Entry 3CKQ (X-ray diffraction, 3.00 A resolution); this record covers chain A.

Chain A:
Name: Putative uncharacterized protein
From: Mycobacterium paratuberculosis
UniProt: Q73WU1 (Q73WU1_MYCPA); residues 1-329 here = UniProt positions 1-329
Amino-acid sequence (329 residues; row label = number of the first residue in the row):
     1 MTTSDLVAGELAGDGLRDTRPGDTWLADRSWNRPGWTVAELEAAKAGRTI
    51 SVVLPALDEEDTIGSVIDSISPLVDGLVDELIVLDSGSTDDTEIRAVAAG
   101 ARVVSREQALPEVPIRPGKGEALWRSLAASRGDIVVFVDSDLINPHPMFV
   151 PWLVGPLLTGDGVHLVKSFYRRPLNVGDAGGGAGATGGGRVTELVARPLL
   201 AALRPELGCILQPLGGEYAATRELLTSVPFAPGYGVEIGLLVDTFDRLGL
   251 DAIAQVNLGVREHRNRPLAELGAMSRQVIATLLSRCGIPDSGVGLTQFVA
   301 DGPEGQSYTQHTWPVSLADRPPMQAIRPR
Unresolved in the structure: 1-14, 175-187
UniProt features mapped onto this chain:
  - binding site (UDP-alpha-D-glucose): Pro55 to Glu59, Ser86, Lys119, Asp139 to Asp141, Tyr234 to Glu237
  - binding site (Mn(2+)): Asp141, His263
  - binding site ((2R)-3-phosphoglycerate): Gly189 to Thr192, Asn265
Metal / ion sites: Mn2+: Asp141 (together with uridine-5'-diphosphate-glucose)
Residues lining bound ligands: uridine-5'-diphosphate-glucose (UPG): Pro55, Ala56, Leu57, Glu59, Ser86, Gly118, Lys119, Ala122, Asp139, Ser140, Asp141, Gly188, Leu214, Gly216, Tyr234, Glu237, His263, Met274

Overview:
Ligands of chain A: uridine-5'-diphosphate-glucose. From UniProt: 14 UDP-alpha-D-glucose-binding residues,
Mn2+-binding residues Asp141 and His263 and 5 (2R)-3-phosphoglycerate-binding residues.
Chain A is Putative uncharacterized protein (Mycobacterium paratuberculosis); the structure, Crystal Structure
of a Mycobacterial Protein, was determined by X-ray diffraction (same publication as 3CKJ, 3CKN, 3CKO and
3CKV).
